PDB entry 2C37 | X-ray diffraction, 2.80 A resolution | chains E and F of the 6 polymer chains in the assembly

[Chain E]
Molecule: Probable exosome complex exonuclease 2
Organism: Sulfolobus solfataricus
Notes: EC 3.1.13.-
UniProt: Q9UXC0 (ECX2_SULSO); residues 1-275 here = UniProt positions 1-275
Amino-acid sequence (275 residues; each row starts with the number of its first residue):
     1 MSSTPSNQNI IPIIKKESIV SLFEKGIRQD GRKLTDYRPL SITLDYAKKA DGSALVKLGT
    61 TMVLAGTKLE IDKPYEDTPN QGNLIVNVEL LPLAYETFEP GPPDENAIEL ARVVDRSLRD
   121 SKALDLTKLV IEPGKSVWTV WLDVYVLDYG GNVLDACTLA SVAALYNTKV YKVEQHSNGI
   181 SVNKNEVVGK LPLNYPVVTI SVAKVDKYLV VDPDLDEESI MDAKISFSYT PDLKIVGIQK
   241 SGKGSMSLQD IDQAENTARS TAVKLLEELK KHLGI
Disordered / not traced: 93-103, 176-179
UniProt features mapped onto this chain:
  - mutagenesis: R112 (R112E: Abolishes exoribonuclease activity of the complex; when associated with E-116), R116 (R116E: Abolishes exoribonuclease activity of the complex; when associated with E-112), E218 (E218A: Does not change activity)
Residues lining bound ligands: uridine-5'-monophosphate (U5P): Y75, L84, I85, R112, D115, R119

[Chain F]
Molecule: Probable exosome complex exonuclease 1
Organism: Sulfolobus solfataricus
Notes: EC 3.1.13.-
UniProt: Q9UXC2 (ECX1_SULSO); residues 1-248 here = UniProt positions 1-248
Amino-acid sequence (248 residues; row label = number of the first residue in the row):
     1 MREMLQVERP KLILDDGKRT DGRKPDELRS IKIELGVLKN ADGSAIFEMG NTKAIAAVYG
    61 PKEMHPRHLS LPDRAVLRVR YHMTPFSTDE RKNPAPSRRE IELSKVIREA LESAVLVELF
   121 PRTAIDVFTE ILQADAGSRL VSLMAASLAL ADAGIPMRDL IAGVAVGKAD GVIILDLNET
   181 EDMWGEADMP IAMMPSLNQV TLFQLNGSMT PDEFRQAFDL AVKGINIIYN LEREALKSKY
   241 VEFKEEGV
Disordered / not traced: 1-7
UniProt features mapped onto this chain:
  - mutagenesis: R98 (R98E: Abolishes exoribonuclease activity; when associated with E-99), R99 (R99E: Abolishes exoribonuclease activity; when associated with E-98), D182 (D182A: Abolishes both exoribonuclease and polyadenylation activities)
Residues lining bound ligands: uridine-5'-monophosphate (U5P): T88, R98, R99, A134, D135, A136, S138, R139, E179, D182, M183

[Chain E / chain F interface]
Contacting residue pairs - 91 pairs, chain E then chain F:
  M1(E) - R78(F)
  M1(E) - V79(F)
  M1(E) - F128(F)  hydrophobic
  S2(E) - L77(F)
  S2(E) - R78(F)
  S2(E) - V79(F)  hydrogen bond (backbone-backbone)
  S2(E) - S104(F)
  S2(E) - K105(F)
  S2(E) - R108(F)  hydrogen bond
  S3(E) - V76(F)
  S3(E) - L77(F)
  S3(E) - R78(F)
  S3(E) - R108(F)
  T4(E) - R74(F)
  T4(E) - V76(F)
  T4(E) - L77(F)  hydrogen bond (side chain-backbone)
  T4(E) - R108(F)
  T4(E) - E112(F)  hydrogen bond
  P5(E) - R108(F)
  S6(E) - H68(F)
  S6(E) - L69(F)
  S6(E) - L71(F)
  V86(E) - R98(F)
  N87(E) - R98(F)
  E105(E) - K105(F)
  E105(E) - R108(F)  salt bridge
  N106(E) - K105(F)
  I108(E) - R98(F)
  I108(E) - I101(F)  hydrophobic
  E109(E) - K105(F)  salt bridge
  A111(E) - R98(F)
  R112(E) - R98(F)
  R112(E) - R99(F)
  R112(E) - E102(F)  salt bridge
  R116(E) - E102(F)  salt bridge
  R116(E) - N206(F)
  D120(E) - N206(F)
  D120(E) - G207(F)  hydrogen bond (side chain-backbone)
  L233(E) - P211(F)
  K234(E) - S208(F)  hydrogen bond
  K234(E) - M209(F)
  I235(E) - L205(F)  hydrophobic
  I235(E) - G207(F)
  I235(E) - S208(F)
  I235(E) - M209(F)  hydrogen bond (backbone-backbone)
  I235(E) - P211(F)  hydrophobic
  I235(E) - F214(F)  hydrophobic
  V236(E) - G207(F)
  V236(E) - S208(F)
  G237(E) - L205(F)
  I238(E) - F203(F)  hydrophobic
  I238(E) - Q204(F)
  I238(E) - L205(F)  hydrogen bond (backbone-backbone)
  I238(E) - F214(F)  hydrophobic
  Q239(E) - E102(F)  hydrogen bond
  Q239(E) - V106(F)
  Q239(E) - F203(F)
  Q239(E) - Q204(F)  hydrogen bond
  K240(E) - V200(F)
  K240(E) - T201(F)  hydrogen bond (side chain-backbone)
  K240(E) - F203(F)  hydrogen bond (backbone-backbone)
  S241(E) - K105(F)
  S241(E) - E109(F)
  G242(E) - E109(F)  hydrogen bond (backbone-side chain)
  K243(E) - R74(F)
  K243(E) - E109(F)
  K243(E) - E112(F)
  K243(E) - S113(F)  hydrogen bond (backbone-backbone)
  G244(E) - S113(F)
  S245(E) - S113(F)
  S245(E) - M194(F)
  S245(E) - Q199(F)  hydrogen bond
  S245(E) - V200(F)
  M246(E) - Q199(F)  hydrogen bond (backbone-side chain)
  M246(E) - V200(F)  hydrogen bond (backbone-backbone)
  S247(E) - N198(F)
  S247(E) - Q199(F)
  L248(E) - M193(F)  hydrophobic
  L248(E) - N198(F)  hydrogen bond (backbone-backbone)
  L248(E) - V200(F)  hydrophobic
  L248(E) - F218(F)  hydrophobic
  I251(E) - V200(F)  hydrophobic
  I251(E) - F203(F)  hydrophobic
  I251(E) - F218(F)  hydrophobic
  D252(E) - R215(F)  salt bridge
  E255(E) - P211(F)
  E255(E) - F214(F)
  E255(E) - R215(F)  salt bridge
  N256(E) - R215(F)
  R259(E) - P211(F)
  R259(E) - R215(F)
Also at the interface, not in a pair above, chain E (39 interface residues in all): I225, F227
Also at the interface, not in a pair above, chain F (44 interface residues in all): S70, A75, R80, M189, L202, T210, V222

[Overview]
Chain E and chain F form an interface of 39 and 44 residues respectively; the contacts include 18 hydrogen
bonds and 6 salt bridges. Polar contacts include E105(E)-R108(F), E109(E)-K105(F) and R112(E)-E102(F).
Uridine-5'-monophosphate is bound between chain E and chain F.
Chain E is Probable exosome complex exonuclease 2 and chain F is Probable exosome complex exonuclease 1, both
from Sulfolobus solfataricus; the structure, Rnase ph core of the archaeal exosome in complex with U8 RNA, was
determined by X-ray diffraction, deposited together with 2C38 and 2C39.
